PDB entry 3ZQA | X-ray diffraction, 2.45 A resolution | chains A and B of the 4 polymer chains in the assembly

# Chain A (and B)
Protein: Betaine aldehyde dehydrogenase
Organism: Pseudomonas aeruginosa
Notes: EC 1.2.1.8; chain B of this document is another copy of the same molecule, construct and numbering; everything in this record applies to it too
UniProtKB: Q9HTJ1 (BETB_PSEAE); numbering as in UniProt (aligned over 1-490)
Sequence (490 residues; numbered 1 to 490; the number before each row is that of its first residue):
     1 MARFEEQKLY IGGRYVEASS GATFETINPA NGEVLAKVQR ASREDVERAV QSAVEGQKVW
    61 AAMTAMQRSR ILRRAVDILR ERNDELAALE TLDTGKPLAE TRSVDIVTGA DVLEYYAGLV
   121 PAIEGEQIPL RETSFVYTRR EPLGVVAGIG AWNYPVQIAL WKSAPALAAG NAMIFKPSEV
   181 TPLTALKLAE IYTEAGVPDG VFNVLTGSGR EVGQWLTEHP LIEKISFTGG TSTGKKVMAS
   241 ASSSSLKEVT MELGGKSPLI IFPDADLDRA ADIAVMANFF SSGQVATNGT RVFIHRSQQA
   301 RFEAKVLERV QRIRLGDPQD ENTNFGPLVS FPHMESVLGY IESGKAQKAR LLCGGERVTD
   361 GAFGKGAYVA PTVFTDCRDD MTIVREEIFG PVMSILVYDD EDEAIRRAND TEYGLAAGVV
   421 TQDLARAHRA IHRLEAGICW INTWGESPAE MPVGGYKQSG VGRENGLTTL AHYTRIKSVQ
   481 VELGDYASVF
Not modelled in the structure: 1
Construct notes: engineered mutation Ala286 (Cys in Q9HTJ1)
Metal / ion sites: K+ site 1: Thr26, Ile27, Asp93, Val180; K+ site 2: Leu246 (shared with Lys457(B), Gly460(B) of chain B); K+ site 3: Lys457, Gly460 (shared with Leu246(B) of chain B)
Small-molecule neighbours: NADPH (NDP; NADPH dihydro-nicotinamide-adenine-dinucleotide phosphate): Ile149, Gly150, Ala151, Trp152, Asn153, Ile158, Lys176, Pro177, Ser178, Glu179, Val180, Gly207, Ser208, Gly209, Arg210, Gly213, Gln214, Thr217, Phe227, Thr228, Gly229, Gly230, Thr233, Val237, Glu252, Leu253, Gly254, Ala286, His333, Glu387, Phe389, Leu415
Swiss-Prot annotation at these positions:
  - active site: Lys162 (Charge relay system), Glu252 (Proton acceptor), Glu464 (Charge relay system)
  - binding site (K(+)): Thr26, Ile27, Asp93, Val180, Leu246, Lys457, Gly460
  - binding site (NADPH): Gly150 to Asn153, Lys176 to Glu179, Gly209, Gly230 to Thr233, Glu387
  - site: Glu248 (Seems to be a necessary countercharge to the potassium cations)

# Chain A / chain B interface
Pairs across the interface (145):
  Ile128(A) - Glu450(B)
  Leu130(A) - Pro448(B)  hydrophobic
  Arg131(A) - Glu446(B)  salt bridge
  Tyr137(A) - His428(B)  hydrogen bond
  Tyr137(A) - Ile431(B)
  Tyr137(A) - His432(B)  hydrogen bond
  Arg139(A) - His432(B)
  Glu141(A) - His432(B)
  Glu141(A) - Tyr456(B)  hydrogen bond
  Glu223(A) - Lys457(B)
  Thr231(A) - Leu246(B)
  Lys235(A) - Ser243(B)
  Lys235(A) - Ser244(B)
  Lys235(A) - Leu246(B)
  Met238(A) - Ser242(B)
  Met238(A) - Leu246(B)  hydrophobic
  Met238(A) - Lys247(B)
  Ala239(A) - Ala239(B)
  Ala239(A) - Ser242(B)
  Ala239(A) - Ser243(B)
  Ser242(A) - Lys235(B)
  Ser242(A) - Met238(B)
  Ser242(A) - Ala239(B)
  Ser242(A) - Ser242(B)  hydrogen bond
  Ser243(A) - Lys235(B)
  Ser243(A) - Ala239(B)
  Ser244(A) - Lys235(B)
  Ser245(A) - Gln458(B)
  Leu246(A) - Thr231(B)
  Leu246(A) - Lys235(B)
  Leu246(A) - Met238(B)  hydrophobic
  Leu246(A) - Leu253(B)  hydrophobic
  Leu246(A) - Gln458(B)
  Leu246(A) - Val461(B)
  Lys247(A) - Met238(B)
  Glu248(A) - Val461(B)
  Glu248(A) - Gly462(B)
  Leu253(A) - Leu246(B)  hydrophobic
  Arg269(A) - Glu482(B)
  Arg269(A) - Gly484(B)  hydrogen bond (side chain-backbone)
  Arg269(A) - Asp485(B)
  Arg269(A) - Tyr486(B)
  Asp272(A) - Tyr486(B)
  Ile273(A) - Tyr486(B)  hydrophobic
  Val275(A) - Phe490(B)  hydrophobic
  Met276(A) - Tyr486(B)
  Met276(A) - Ser488(B)
  Met276(A) - Val489(B)  hydrogen bond (side chain-backbone)
  Met276(A) - Phe490(B)  hydrophobic
  Phe279(A) - Phe490(B)
  Phe280(A) - Phe490(B)
  Arg312(A) - Phe490(B)  hydrogen bond (side chain-backbone)
  Ile313(A) - Phe490(B)  hydrophobic
  Asn324(A) - Val489(B)  hydrogen bond (side chain-backbone)
  Asn324(A) - Phe490(B)
  His428(A) - Tyr137(B)  hydrogen bond
  Ile431(A) - Lys477(B)  hydrogen bond (backbone-side chain)
  Ile431(A) - Val479(B)  hydrophobic
  His432(A) - Tyr137(B)  hydrogen bond
  His432(A) - Arg139(B)
  His432(A) - Glu141(B)
  His432(A) - Lys477(B)  hydrogen bond (backbone-side chain)
  Leu434(A) - Lys477(B)  hydrogen bond (backbone-side chain)
  Ala436(A) - Lys477(B)
  Gly437(A) - Lys477(B)
  Gly437(A) - Ser478(B)  hydrogen bond (backbone-backbone)
  Ile438(A) - Ser478(B)
  Cys439(A) - Lys477(B)
  Cys439(A) - Ser478(B)  hydrogen bond (backbone-backbone)
  Cys439(A) - Val479(B)
  Cys439(A) - Gln480(B)  hydrogen bond (backbone-backbone)
  Trp440(A) - Gln480(B)  hydrogen bond
  Ile441(A) - Val479(B)  hydrophobic
  Ile441(A) - Gln480(B)  hydrogen bond (backbone-backbone)
  Ile441(A) - Glu482(B)  hydrogen bond (backbone-backbone)
  Asn442(A) - Glu482(B)
  Thr443(A) - Gln480(B)
  Thr443(A) - Glu482(B)
  Thr443(A) - Tyr486(B)
  Trp444(A) - Tyr486(B)  hydrogen bond (backbone-side chain)
  Glu446(A) - Arg131(B)  salt bridge
  Glu446(A) - Gln480(B)  hydrogen bond
  Pro448(A) - Leu130(B)  hydrophobic
  Glu450(A) - Ile128(B)
  Met451(A) - Ser478(B)
  Pro452(A) - Ser478(B)  hydrogen bond (backbone-side chain)
  Tyr456(A) - Glu141(B)  hydrogen bond
  Tyr456(A) - Arg475(B)
  Tyr456(A) - Ile476(B)
  Tyr456(A) - Lys477(B)
  Gln458(A) - Ser245(B)
  Gln458(A) - Leu246(B)
  Val461(A) - Leu246(B)
  Val461(A) - Glu248(B)
  Gly462(A) - Glu248(B)  hydrogen bond (backbone-side chain)
  Arg463(A) - Ile476(B)  hydrogen bond (side chain-backbone)
  Thr468(A) - Ile476(B)
  His472(A) - His472(B)  hydrogen bond
  Arg475(A) - Tyr456(B)
  Arg475(A) - Arg463(B)
  Ile476(A) - Gly437(B)
  Ile476(A) - Tyr456(B)
  Ile476(A) - Arg463(B)  hydrogen bond (backbone-side chain)
  Ile476(A) - Thr468(B)
  Lys477(A) - Ile431(B)  hydrogen bond (side chain-backbone)
  Lys477(A) - His432(B)  hydrogen bond (side chain-backbone)
  Lys477(A) - Leu434(B)  hydrogen bond (side chain-backbone)
  Lys477(A) - Ala436(B)
  Lys477(A) - Gly437(B)
  Lys477(A) - Cys439(B)
  Lys477(A) - Tyr456(B)
  Ser478(A) - Gly437(B)  hydrogen bond (backbone-backbone)
  Ser478(A) - Ile438(B)
  Ser478(A) - Cys439(B)  hydrogen bond (backbone-backbone)
  Ser478(A) - Met451(B)
  Ser478(A) - Pro452(B)  hydrogen bond (side chain-backbone)
  Val479(A) - Cys439(B)
  Val479(A) - Ile441(B)  hydrophobic
  Gln480(A) - Cys439(B)  hydrogen bond (backbone-backbone)
  Gln480(A) - Trp440(B)  hydrogen bond
  Gln480(A) - Ile441(B)  hydrogen bond (backbone-backbone)
  Gln480(A) - Thr443(B)
  Gln480(A) - Glu446(B)  hydrogen bond
  Glu482(A) - Ile441(B)  hydrogen bond (backbone-backbone)
  Glu482(A) - Asn442(B)
  Glu482(A) - Thr443(B)
  Gly484(A) - Arg269(B)  hydrogen bond (backbone-side chain)
  Asp485(A) - Arg269(B)
  Tyr486(A) - Arg269(B)
  Tyr486(A) - Asp272(B)
  Tyr486(A) - Ile273(B)  hydrophobic
  Tyr486(A) - Met276(B)
  Tyr486(A) - Thr443(B)
  Tyr486(A) - Trp444(B)  hydrogen bond (side chain-backbone)
  Ser488(A) - Asp272(B)
  Ser488(A) - Val275(B)
  Ser488(A) - Met276(B)
  Val489(A) - Met276(B)
  Val489(A) - Asn324(B)  hydrogen bond (backbone-side chain)
  Phe490(A) - Met276(B)  hydrophobic
  Phe490(A) - Phe279(B)
  Phe490(A) - Phe280(B)
  Phe490(A) - Arg312(B)  hydrogen bond (backbone-side chain)
  Phe490(A) - Ile313(B)  hydrophobic
  Phe490(A) - Asn324(B)
Other interface residues (no listed pair), chain A (78 interface residues in all): Glu126, Val136, Thr138, Arg140, Gly234, Arg433, Lys457, Gly460, Leu467, Val481, Ala487
Other interface residues (no listed pair), chain B (80 interface residues in all): Glu126, Val136, Thr138, Arg140, Glu223, Gly234, Met251, Arg314, Arg433, Gly460, Leu467, Val481, Ala487

# Overview
78 residues of chain A and 80 residues of chain B are in contact, with 42 hydrogen bonds and 2 salt bridges.
Polar pairs include Arg131(A)-Glu446(B), Tyr137(A)-His428(B) and Tyr137(A)-His432(B). Chain A binds NADPH.
Both chains are Betaine aldehyde dehydrogenase (Pseudomonas aeruginosa). Entry 3ZQA (Crystallographic
structure of betaine aldehyde dehydrogenase mutant C286A from pseudomonas aeruginosa in complex with NADPH)
was determined by X-ray diffraction together with 2WOX from the same study.
